PDB entry 3V4X | X-ray diffraction, 1.95 A resolution | chain A

== Chain A ==
Molecule: HMG-CoA synthase
Organism: Enterococcus faecalis
Notes: EC 2.3.3.10
Reference sequence: Q9FD71 (Q9FD71_ENTFA); residue numbers follow UniProt; this construct covers 1-383
Sequence (388 residues; numbered -4 to 383; the number before each row is that of its first residue; numbers below 1 keep their minus sign (Gly-4 is residue -4)):
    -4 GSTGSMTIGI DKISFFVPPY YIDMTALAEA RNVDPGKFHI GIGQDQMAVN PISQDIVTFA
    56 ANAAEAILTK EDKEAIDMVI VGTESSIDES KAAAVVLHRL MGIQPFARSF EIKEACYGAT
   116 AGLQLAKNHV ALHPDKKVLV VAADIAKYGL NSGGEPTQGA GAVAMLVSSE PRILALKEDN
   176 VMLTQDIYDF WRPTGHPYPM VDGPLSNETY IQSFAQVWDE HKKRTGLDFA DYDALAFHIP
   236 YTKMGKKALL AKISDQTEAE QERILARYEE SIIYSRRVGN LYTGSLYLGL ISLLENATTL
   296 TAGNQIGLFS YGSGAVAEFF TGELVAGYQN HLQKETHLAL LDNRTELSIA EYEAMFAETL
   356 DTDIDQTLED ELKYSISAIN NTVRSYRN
Not modelled in the structure: -4
Covalently attached groups: Antibiotic 1233A, Bound Form (F24) linked to Cys111
Construct notes: expression tag (-4 to 0); engineered mutation Ser163 (Ala in Q9FD71)
Residues lining bound ligands: Antibiotic 1233A, Bound Form (F24; (7R,12R,13R)-13-formyl-12,14-dihydroxy-3,5,7-trimethyltetradeca-2,4-dienoic acid): Ile37, Glu79, Ala110, Tyr143, Gly148, Gly149, Thr152, Phe185, Val196, Gly198, Ser201, Asn202, His233, Pro235, Tyr236, Asn275, Tyr277, Tyr306, Gly307, Ser308
Curated features (UniProtKB/Swiss-Prot):
  - active site: Glu79 (Proton donor/acceptor), Cys111 (Acyl-thioester intermediate), His233 (Proton donor/acceptor)
  - binding site ((3S)-3-hydroxy-3-methylglutaryl-CoA): Asp29, Cys111, Thr152, Ser201, His233, Lys242, Asn275, Ser308
From the paper describing this entry:
  - binding site for Antibiotic 1233A, Bound Form: Glu79, Cys111, Gly148, His233
  - catalytic residues: Cys111
  - catalytic residues: Glu79, His233 (citing earlier work)

== In short ==
Covalently linked Antibiotic 1233A, Bound Form: at Cys111. UniProt lists 3 active-site residues and 8
(3S)-3-hydroxy-3-methylglutaryl-CoA-binding residues. The paper reports catalytic residues Cys111, Glu79 and
His233; a binding site for Antibiotic 1233A, Bound Form at Glu79, Cys111 and Gly148 among others.
Chain A is HMG-CoA synthase (Enterococcus faecalis); the structure, The Biochemical and Structural Basis for
Inhibition of Enterococcus faecalis HMG-CoA Synthase, mvaS, by Hymeglusin, was determined by X-ray diffraction
(same publication as 3V4N).
